PDB entry 7JTT | X-ray diffraction, 1.64 A resolution | chains A and B

[Chain A]
Name: Tryptophan synthase alpha chain
Source organism: Salmonella typhimurium (strain LT2 / SGSC1412 / ATCC 700720)
Notes: EC 4.2.1.20
UniProt: P00929 (TRPA_SALTY); residue numbers follow UniProt; this construct covers 1-268
Chain sequence (268 residues; each row starts with the number of its first residue):
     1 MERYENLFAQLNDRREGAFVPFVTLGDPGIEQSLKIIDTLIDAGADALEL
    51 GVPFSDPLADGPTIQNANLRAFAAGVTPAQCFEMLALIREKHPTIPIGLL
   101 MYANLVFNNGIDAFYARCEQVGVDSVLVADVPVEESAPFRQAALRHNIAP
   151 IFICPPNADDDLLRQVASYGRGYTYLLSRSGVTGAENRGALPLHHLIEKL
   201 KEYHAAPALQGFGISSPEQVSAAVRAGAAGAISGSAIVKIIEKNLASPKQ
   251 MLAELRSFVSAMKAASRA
Residues lining bound ligands: F9F (2-({[4-(trifluoromethoxy)phenyl]sulfonyl}amino)ethyl dihydrogen phosphate): Phe22, Glu49, Ala59, Asp60, Ile64, Leu100, Leu127, Ala129, Ile153, Tyr175, Leu177, Arg179, Thr183, Gly184, Ala185, Phe212, Gly213, Ile214, Ile232, Ser233, Gly234, Ser235
Swiss-Prot annotation at these positions:
  - active site (Proton acceptor): Glu49, Asp60

[Chain B]
Name: Tryptophan synthase beta chain
Source organism: Salmonella typhimurium (strain LT2 / SGSC1412 / ATCC 700720)
Notes: EC 4.2.1.20
UniProt: P0A2K1 (TRPB_SALTY); numbering as in UniProt (aligned over 1-397)
Chain sequence (397 residues; each row starts with the number of its first residue):
     1 MTTLLNPYFGEFGGMYVPQILMPALNQLEEAFVSAQKDPEFQAQFADLLK
    51 NYAGRPTALTKCQNITAGTRTTLYLKREDLLHGGAHKTNQVLGQALLAKR
   101 MGKSEIIAETGAGQHGVASALASALLGLKCRIYMGAKDVERQSPNVFRMR
   151 LMGAEVIPVHSGSATLKDACNEALRDWSGSYETAHYMLGTAAGPHPYPTI
   201 VREFQRMIGEETKAQILDKEGRLPDAVIACVGGGSNAIGMFADFINDTSV
   251 GLIGVEPGGHGIETGEHGAPLKHGRVGIYFGMKAPMMQTADGQIEESYSI
   301 SAGLDFPSVGPQHAYLNSIGRADYVSITDDEALEAFKTLCRHEGIIPALE
   351 SSHALAHALKMMREQPEKEQLLVVNLAGRGDKDIFTVHDILKARGEI
Not modelled in the structure: 1
Construct notes: engineered mutation Ala377 (Ser in P0A2K1)
Bound ions: Cs+ site 1: Thr66, Thr69, Thr71; Cs+ site 2: Val231, Gly232, Glu256, Gly268, Leu304, Phe306, Ser308
Residues lining bound ligands: KOU ((E)-N-({3-hydroxy-2-methyl-5-[(phosphonooxy)methyl]pyridin-4-yl}methylidene)-L-serine): Ala85, His86, Lys87, Thr110, Gly111, Ala112, Gly113, Gln114, His115, Leu166, Gly189, Thr190, Cys230, Val231, Gly232, Gly233, Gly234, Ser235, Asn236, Ala302, Gly303, Leu304, Asp305, Ala348, Glu350, Gly378, Lys382
Swiss-Prot annotation at these positions:
  - modified residue: Lys87 (N6-(pyridoxal phosphate)lysine)

[Chain A / chain B interface]
Residue-residue contacts (65):
  Pro53(A) with Gln293(B), hydrogen bond (backbone-side chain)
  Phe54(A) with Gly292(B); Gln293(B)
  Ser55(A) with Lys167(B); Gln293(B), hydrogen bond (backbone-side chain); Ile294(B), hydrogen bond (side chain-backbone)
  Asp56(A) with Lys167(B), salt bridge; Asp168(B); Asn171(B), hydrogen bond; Tyr279(B), hydrogen bond; Ile294(B)
  Pro57(A) with Arg175(B), hydrogen bond (backbone-side chain)
  Leu58(A) with Pro18(B); Arg175(B)
  Asp60(A) with Arg175(B), hydrogen bond (backbone-side chain)
  Gln65(A) with Ser161(B); Arg175(B)
  Leu69(A) with Gly162(B)
  Phe72(A) with Gln293(B)
  Thr77(A) with Asp291(B)
  Pro78(A) with Asp291(B)
  Ala103(A) with Ile278(B), hydrophobic
  Asn104(A) with Gly277(B); Ile278(B), hydrogen bond (side chain-backbone); Gln288(B), hydrogen bond; Gly292(B), hydrogen bond (side chain-backbone); Ile294(B)
  Leu105(A) with Asp291(B); Gly292(B)
  Phe107(A) with Val276(B); Gly277(B); Ile278(B), hydrophobic; Lys283(B)
  Asn108(A) with Arg275(B), hydrogen bond; Gln288(B); Ala290(B), hydrogen bond (side chain-backbone); Asp291(B), hydrogen bond (side chain-backbone); Gly292(B)
  Ala129(A) with Pro18(B)
  Asp130(A) with Tyr16(B); Val17(B), hydrogen bond (backbone-backbone); Pro18(B)
  Pro132(A) with Met15(B); Val17(B); Gln19(B); Met22(B), hydrophobic
  Val133(A) with Gln19(B), hydrogen bond (backbone-side chain)
  Glu134(A) with Gln19(B), hydrogen bond; Met22(B)
  Glu135(A) with Tyr8(B), hydrogen bond; Gly14(B); Met15(B), hydrogen bond (side chain-backbone); Tyr16(B), hydrogen bond
  Ile153(A) with Gln19(B)
  Pro155(A) with Gln19(B); Ile20(B), hydrophobic
  Pro156(A) with Ile20(B)
  Asn157(A) with Pro23(B)
  Ser180(A) with Ile20(B); Ser178(B); Gly179(B)
  Gly181(A) with Ser178(B), hydrogen bond (backbone-backbone); Gly179(B)
  Val182(A) with Arg175(B); Ser178(B)
Also at the interface, not in a pair above, chain A (37 interface residues in all): Ala59, Asn109, Val131, Phe139, Leu162, Leu177, Arg179
Also at the interface, not in a pair above, chain B (36 interface residues in all): Thr2, Glu172, Leu174, Tyr181, Met286, Thr289

[Overview]
Chain A and chain B form an interface of 37 and 36 residues respectively, with 20 hydrogen bonds and 1 salt
bridge. Among the polar pairs are Asp56(A)-Lys167(B), Pro53(A)-Gln293(B) and Ser55(A)-Gln293(B). Ligands of
chain A: compound F9F. Bound to chain B: compound KOU.
Here chain A is Tryptophan synthase alpha chain and chain B is Tryptophan synthase beta chain, both from
Salmonella typhimurium (strain LT2 / SGSC1412 / ATCC 700720). Entry 7JTT (The external aldimine crystal
structure of Salmonella typhimurium Tryptophan Synthase mutant beta-S377A in complex F9 inhibitor ...) was
determined by X-ray diffraction.
